6IAP - chains A and E of the 5 polymer chains in the assembly; structure by X-ray diffraction, 2.90 A resolution.

Chain A:
Molecule: Natural cytotoxicity triggering receptor 1
Source organism: Homo sapiens
UniProt: O76036 (NCTR1_HUMAN); residues 1-182 here correspond to UniProt positions 25-206 (UniProt number = residue number + 24)
Amino-acid sequence (182 residues; numbered 1 to 182; the number before each row is that of its first residue):
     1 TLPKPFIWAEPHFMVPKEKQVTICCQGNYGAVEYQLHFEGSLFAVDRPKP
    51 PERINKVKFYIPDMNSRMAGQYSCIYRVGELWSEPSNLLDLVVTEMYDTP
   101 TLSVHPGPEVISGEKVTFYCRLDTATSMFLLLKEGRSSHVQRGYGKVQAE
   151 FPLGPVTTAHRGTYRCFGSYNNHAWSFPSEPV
Disulfide bonds: Cys-25/Cys-74, Cys-120/Cys-166

Chain E:
Molecule: Fab NKp46-4 heavy chain
Source organism: synthetic construct
Notes: antibody fragment or engineered binder
Amino-acid sequence (217 residues; each row starts with the number of its first residue):
     1 QVQLVQSGAEVKKPGASVKVSCKASGYTFTSFTMHWVRQAPGQGLEWIGY
    51 INPSSGYTEYNQKFKDRVTITADKSTSTAYMELSSLRSEDTAVYYCVRGS
   101 SRGFDYWGQGTLVTVSSASTKGPSVFPLAPSSKSTSGGTAALGCLVKDYF
   151 PEPVTVSWNSGALTSGVHTFPAVLQSSGLYSLSSVVTVPSSSLGTQTYIC
   201 NVNHKPSNTKVDKRVEP
Disulfide bonds: Cys-22/Cys-96, Cys-144/Cys-200

Interface between chain A and chain E:
Residue-residue contacts - 19 pairs, chain A then chain E:
  Glu-33(A) / Glu-59(E)
  Gln-35(A) / Glu-59(E)  hydrogen bond
  His-37(A) / Tyr-57(E)
  Leu-42(A) / Glu-59(E)
  Ile-75(A) / Tyr-57(E)  hydrophobic
  Val-78(A) / Ser-101(E)
  Gly-79(A) / Ser-100(E)
  Gly-79(A) / Ser-101(E)
  Glu-80(A) / Thr-33(E)  hydrogen bond (backbone-side chain)
  Glu-80(A) / His-35(E)  salt bridge
  Glu-80(A) / Gly-99(E)
  Glu-80(A) / Ser-100(E)  hydrogen bond (backbone-backbone)
  Glu-80(A) / Phe-104(E)
  Leu-81(A) / Ser-31(E)
  Leu-81(A) / Gly-99(E)
  Leu-81(A) / Ser-100(E)
  Leu-81(A) / Ser-101(E)
  Trp-82(A) / Tyr-50(E)  hydrogen bond
  Trp-82(A) / Asn-52(E)
Also at the interface, not in a pair above, chain A (11 interface residues in all): Ser-73
Also at the interface, not in a pair above, chain E (13 interface residues in all): Phe-32, Gly-103

In short:
11 residues of chain A face 13 of chain E across their interface, with 4 hydrogen bonds and 1 salt bridge.
Among the polar pairs are Glu-80(A)/His-35(E), Gln-35(A)/Glu-59(E) and Glu-80(A)/Thr-33(E).
Here chain A is Natural cytotoxicity triggering receptor 1 (Homo sapiens) and chain E is Fab NKp46-4 heavy
chain (synthetic construct). Entry 6IAP (structure of human NKp46 in complex with antibody NKp46-1 and
NKp46-4) was determined by X-ray diffraction, deposited together with 6IAS.
